PDB entry 9J1L | electron microscopy, 3.28 A resolution | chains I and Q of the 15 polymer chains in the assembly

[Chain I (and Q)]
Protein: FtbP
Organism: Listeria monocytogenes
Notes: chain Q of this document is another copy of the same molecule, construct and numbering; everything in this record applies to it too
Reference sequence: A0A3R0H0Z2 (A0A3R0H0Z2_LISMN); residue numbers follow UniProt; this construct covers 1-178
Sequence (178 residues; numbered 1 to 178; the number before each row is that of its first residue):
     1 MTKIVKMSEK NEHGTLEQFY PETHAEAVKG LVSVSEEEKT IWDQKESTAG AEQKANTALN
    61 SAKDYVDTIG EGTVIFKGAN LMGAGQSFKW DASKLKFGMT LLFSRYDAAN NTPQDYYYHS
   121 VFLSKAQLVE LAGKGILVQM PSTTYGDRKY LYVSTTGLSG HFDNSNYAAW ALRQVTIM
Disordered / not traced: 1

[Chain I / chain Q interface]
Pairs across the interface (109; chain I residue first):
  Thr-2(I) / Gln-18(Q)  hydrogen bond (backbone-backbone)
  Thr-2(I) / Phe-19(Q)
  Thr-2(I) / Tyr-20(Q)
  Lys-3(I) / Glu-17(Q)
  Lys-3(I) / Gln-18(Q)
  Lys-3(I) / Phe-19(Q)
  Lys-3(I) / Tyr-20(Q)  hydrogen bond (backbone-backbone)
  Ile-4(I) / Tyr-20(Q)
  Val-5(I) / Phe-19(Q)  hydrophobic
  Val-5(I) / Tyr-20(Q)  hydrogen bond (backbone-backbone)
  Val-5(I) / Pro-21(Q)
  Val-5(I) / Glu-22(Q)  hydrogen bond (backbone-backbone)
  Lys-6(I) / Glu-22(Q)  salt bridge
  Met-7(I) / Phe-19(Q)  hydrophobic
  Met-7(I) / Pro-21(Q)  hydrophobic
  Tyr-20(I) / Glu-22(Q)
  Tyr-20(I) / Thr-23(Q)
  Tyr-20(I) / His-24(Q)
  Pro-21(I) / Pro-21(Q)  hydrophobic
  Pro-21(I) / Glu-22(Q)
  Pro-21(I) / Thr-23(Q)
  Pro-21(I) / Ala-27(Q)
  Glu-22(I) / Ala-27(Q)
  Thr-23(I) / Ala-27(Q)
  Thr-23(I) / Val-28(Q)
  Thr-23(I) / Lys-29(Q)  hydrogen bond (backbone-backbone)
  His-24(I) / Val-28(Q)
  His-24(I) / Lys-29(Q)
  Ala-25(I) / Val-28(Q)
  Ala-25(I) / Lys-29(Q)  hydrogen bond (backbone-backbone)
  Ala-25(I) / Gly-30(Q)
  Ala-25(I) / Leu-31(Q)  hydrophobic
  Ala-27(I) / Ile-4(Q)  hydrophobic
  Val-34(I) / Val-32(Q)
  Glu-36(I) / Val-32(Q)
  Lys-39(I) / Ser-33(Q)
  Lys-39(I) / Glu-38(Q)  salt bridge
  Lys-39(I) / Trp-42(Q)
  Trp-42(I) / Trp-42(Q)
  Trp-42(I) / Lys-45(Q)  hydrogen bond (backbone-side chain)
  Asp-43(I) / Trp-42(Q)
  Asp-43(I) / Lys-45(Q)  hydrogen bond (backbone-side chain)
  Gln-44(I) / Lys-45(Q)
  Lys-45(I) / Lys-45(Q)
  Glu-46(I) / Lys-45(Q)
  Glu-46(I) / Glu-46(Q)
  Ser-47(I) / Lys-45(Q)
  Ser-47(I) / Glu-46(Q)
  Thr-48(I) / Gln-44(Q)
  Thr-48(I) / Lys-45(Q)
  Gly-50(I) / Glu-46(Q)
  Ala-51(I) / Glu-46(Q)  hydrogen bond (backbone-side chain)
  Ala-51(I) / Lys-54(Q)
  Glu-52(I) / Lys-54(Q)  salt bridge
  Lys-54(I) / Ala-51(Q)
  Lys-54(I) / Ala-55(Q)
  Ala-55(I) / Lys-54(Q)
  Ala-55(I) / Ala-58(Q)  hydrophobic
  Asn-56(I) / Lys-54(Q)
  Leu-59(I) / Ala-58(Q)
  Leu-59(I) / Ser-61(Q)
  Leu-59(I) / Ala-62(Q)
  Lys-63(I) / Tyr-65(Q)
  Val-66(I) / Ile-69(Q)  hydrophobic
  Gly-70(I) / Lys-96(Q)
  Gly-70(I) / Lys-125(Q)
  Glu-71(I) / Lys-125(Q)  salt bridge
  Glu-71(I) / Ala-126(Q)
  Lys-77(I) / Glu-130(Q)
  Thr-100(I) / Ser-124(Q)
  Thr-100(I) / Gln-127(Q)
  Leu-101(I) / Gln-127(Q)  hydrogen bond (backbone-side chain)
  Leu-102(I) / Gln-127(Q)
  Leu-102(I) / Glu-130(Q)
  Leu-102(I) / Leu-131(Q)  hydrophobic
  Asp-115(I) / Lys-134(Q)
  Asp-115(I) / Gly-135(Q)
  Tyr-116(I) / Gly-135(Q)
  Tyr-116(I) / Tyr-150(Q)
  Tyr-117(I) / Gly-135(Q)  hydrogen bond (backbone-backbone)
  Tyr-117(I) / Leu-137(Q)  hydrophobic
  Tyr-117(I) / Tyr-150(Q)  hydrophobic
  Tyr-118(I) / Glu-130(Q)  hydrogen bond
  Tyr-118(I) / Leu-131(Q)  hydrophobic
  Tyr-118(I) / Lys-134(Q)
  Tyr-118(I) / Gly-135(Q)  hydrogen bond (backbone-backbone)
  Tyr-118(I) / Ile-136(Q)
  Tyr-118(I) / Leu-137(Q)  hydrogen bond (backbone-backbone)
  Ser-120(I) / Leu-123(Q)
  Ser-120(I) / Gln-127(Q)
  Val-121(I) / Gln-127(Q)  hydrogen bond (backbone-side chain)
  Phe-122(I) / Ser-124(Q)
  Gln-139(I) / Gln-139(Q)
  Met-140(I) / Gln-139(Q)
  Met-140(I) / Tyr-145(Q)
  Pro-141(I) / Leu-137(Q)
  Pro-141(I) / Gln-139(Q)
  Ser-142(I) / Gln-139(Q)
  Ser-142(I) / Tyr-145(Q)  hydrogen bond (backbone-side chain)
  Ser-142(I) / Arg-148(Q)  hydrogen bond (backbone-side chain)
  Thr-143(I) / Arg-148(Q)  hydrogen bond (backbone-side chain)
  Thr-144(I) / Tyr-145(Q)
  Tyr-145(I) / Tyr-145(Q)
  Gln-174(I) / Ala-126(Q)  hydrogen bond (side chain-backbone)
  Gln-174(I) / Gln-127(Q)
  Gln-174(I) / Glu-130(Q)
  Thr-176(I) / Ala-126(Q)
  Ile-177(I) / Ala-126(Q)
  Met-178(I) / Phe-97(Q)  hydrophobic
Interface residues without a listed pair, chain I (63 interface residues in all): Gln-18, Phe-19, Glu-26, Asp-67, Ile-69, Val-74, Phe-97
Interface residues without a listed pair, chain Q (49 interface residues in all): Met-7, Phe-122, Val-138

[Summary]
Chain I and chain Q form an interface of 63 and 49 residues respectively; the contacts include 19 hydrogen
bonds and 4 salt bridges. Polar contacts include Lys-6(I)/Glu-22(Q), Lys-39(I)/Glu-38(Q) and
Glu-52(I)/Lys-54(Q).
Both chains are FtbP (Listeria monocytogenes). Entry 9J1L (Side fiber of monocin) was determined by electron
microscopy, deposited together with 9J1J and 9J1K.
